6BEL - chains T and A of the 4 polymer chains in the assembly; structure by X-ray diffraction, 1.90 A resolution.

== Chain T ==
Molecule: Template Strand
Sequence (16 nucleotides; each row starts with the number of its first residue):
     1 CCGACGTCGC ATCAGC

== Chain A ==
Protein: DNA polymerase beta
Organism: Homo sapiens
Notes: EC 2.7.7.7, 4.2.99.-
UniProt: P06746 (DPOLB_HUMAN); residues 1-335 here = UniProt positions 1-335
Sequence (335 residues; numbered 1 to 335; the number before each row is that of its first residue):
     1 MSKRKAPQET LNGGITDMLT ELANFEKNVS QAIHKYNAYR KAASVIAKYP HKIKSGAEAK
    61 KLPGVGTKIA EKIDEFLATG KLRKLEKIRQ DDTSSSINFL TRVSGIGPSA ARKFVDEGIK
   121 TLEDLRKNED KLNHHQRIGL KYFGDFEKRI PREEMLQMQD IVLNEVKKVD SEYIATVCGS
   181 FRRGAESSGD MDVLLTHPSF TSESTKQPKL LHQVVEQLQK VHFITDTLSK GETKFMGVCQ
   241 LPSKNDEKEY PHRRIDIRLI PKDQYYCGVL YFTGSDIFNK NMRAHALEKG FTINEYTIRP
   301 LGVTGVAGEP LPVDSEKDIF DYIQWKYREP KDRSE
Not modelled in the structure: 1-9
Bound ions: Na+ site 1: Lys60, Leu62, Val65 (shared with 1 residue of chain D); Na+ site 2: Thr101, Val103, Ile106 (shared with 1 residue of chain P); Na+ site 3: Asp190, Asp192, Asp256 (together with F3C); Mg2+: Asp190, Asp192 (together with F3C)
Ligand contacts:
  - 2'-deoxycytidine-5'-monophosphate (DC): Ile174, Ala175, Thr176, Leu194, Thr196, Lys262, Tyr265, Tyr266
  - F3C (2'-deoxy-5'-O-[(R)-{[(R)-[(R)-fluoro(phosphono)methyl](hydroxy)phosphoryl]oxy}(hydroxy)phosphoryl]cytidine): Arg149, Gly179, Ser180, Arg183, Ser188, Gly189, Asp190, Asp192, Tyr271, Phe272, Thr273, Gly274, Ser275, Asp276, Asn279
Curated features (UniProtKB/Swiss-Prot):
  - region: Arg183 to Asp192 (DNA-binding)
  - active site: Lys72 (Nucleophile)
  - binding site (K(+)): Lys60, Leu62, Val65, Thr101, Val103, Ile106
  - binding site (Na(+)): Lys60, Leu62, Val65, Thr101, Val103, Ile106
  - binding site (dATP): Arg149, Ser180, Arg183, Gly189, Asp190
  - binding site (dCTP): Arg149, Ser180, Arg183, Gly189, Asp190
  - binding site (dGTP): Arg149, Ser180, Arg183, Gly189, Asp190, Asp192
  - binding site (dTTP): Arg149, Ser180, Arg183, Gly189, Asp190
  - binding site (Mg(2+)): Asp190, Asp192, Asp256
  - modified residue: Lys72 (N6-acetyllysine), Arg83 (Omega-N-methylarginine), Arg152 (Omega-N-methylarginine)
  - cross-link (Glycyl lysine isopeptide (Lys-Gly)): Lys41 (interchain with G-Cter in ubiquitin), Lys61 (interchain with G-Cter in ubiquitin), Lys81 (interchain with G-Cter in ubiquitin)
  - natural variant: Leu22 (L22P: Found in a gastric cancer sample; uncertain significance), Tyr39 (Y39C: Found in a gastric cancer sample; uncertain significance), Gly118 (G118V: Decreased DNA-directed DNA polymerase activity), Arg137 (R137Q: Decreased function in base-excision repair), Arg149 (R149I: Decreased DNA-directed DNA polymerase activity), Asp160 (D160N: Found in a gastric cancer sample; uncertain significance), Cys239 (C239R: Found in a gastric cancer sample; uncertain significance), Lys289 (K289M: Found in a colon cancer sample; uncertain significance), Asn294 (N294D: Found in a gastric cancer sample; uncertain significance), Glu295 (E295K: Found in a gastric cancer sample; uncertain significance)
  - mutagenesis: Phe25 (F25W: No effect on 5'-dRP lyase activity. Decreased ssDNA binding), His34 (H34G: Decreased 5'-dRP lyase activity. Decreased ssDNA binding), Lys35 (K35A: Decreased 5'-dRP lyase activity. Decreased ssDNA binding. Loss of 5'-dRP lyase activity; when associated with A-68 and A-72. Decreased ssDNA binding; when associated with A-68 and A-72 ...), Tyr39 (Y39F: No effect on 5'-dRP lyase activity; Y39Q: Abolishes DNA polymerase and 5'-dRP lyase activity), Lys41 (K41R: Abolishes ubiquitination; when associated with R-61 and R-81), Lys60 (K60A: Decreased 5'-dRP lyase activity. Decreased ssDNA binding), Lys61 (K61R: Abolishes ubiquitination; when associated with R-41 and R-81), Lys68 (K68A: No effect on 5'-dRP lyase activity. Decreased ssDNA binding. Loss of 5'-dRP lyase activity; when associated with A-35 and A-72. Decreased ssDNA binding; when associated with A-35 and A-72 ...), Glu71 (E71Q: No effect on 5'-dRP lyase activity. No effect on structure shown by circular dichroism. No effect on ssDNA binding), Lys72 (K72A: Severely reduced 5'-dRP lyase activity. Does not affect ssDNA binding. Loss of 5'-dRP lyase activity; when associated with A-35 and A-68. Decreased ssDNA binding ...), Glu75 (E75A: Slightly decreased 5'-dRP lyase activity. Decreased ssDNA binding. No effect on structure shown by circular dichroism), Lys81 (K81R: Abolishes ubiquitination; when associated with R-41 and R-61), 5 further mutagenesis entries in UniProt
What the authors report for this chain:
  - binding site for F3C: Arg149, Ser180, Arg183

== How chain T and chain A interact ==
Residue-residue contacts - 29 pairs, chain T then chain A:
  DC5(T) - His34(A)  stacking on the base
  DC5(T) - Leu287(A)  phosphate contact
  DG6(T) - Asn279(A)  base contact
  DG6(T) - Lys280(A)  base contact
  DG6(T) - Arg283(A)  hydrogen bond to the base
  DG6(T) - Ala284(A)  sugar contact
  DG6(T) - Leu287(A)  phosphate contact
  DT7(T) - Arg283(A)  hydrogen bond to the sugar
  DT7(T) - Leu287(A)  phosphate contact
  DT7(T) - Thr292(A)  hydrogen bond to the phosphate
  DT7(T) - Ile293(A)  sugar contact
  DT7(T) - Asn294(A)  phosphate contact
  DC8(T) - Asn294(A)  hydrogen bond to the phosphate
  DC8(T) - Glu295(A)  sugar contact
  DC8(T) - Tyr296(A)  phosphate contact
  DC8(T) - Arg299(A)  salt bridge to the phosphate
  DG9(T) - Thr233(A)  phosphate contact
  DG9(T) - Lys234(A)  sugar contact
  DG9(T) - Arg258(A)  sugar contact
  DG9(T) - Tyr296(A)  hydrogen bond to the phosphate
  DC10(T) - Ser229(A)  phosphate contact
  DC10(T) - Lys230(A)  hydrogen bond to the phosphate
  DC10(T) - Gly231(A)  phosphate contact
  DC10(T) - Glu232(A)  hydrogen bond to the phosphate
  DC10(T) - Thr233(A)  hydrogen bond to the phosphate
  DC10(T) - Lys234(A)  hydrogen bond to the phosphate
  DA11(T) - Ser229(A)  sugar contact
  DA11(T) - Lys230(A)  hydrogen bond to the phosphate
  DT12(T) - Asn133(A)  phosphate contact
Also at the interface, not in a pair above, chain A (22 interface residues in all): Asn37, Tyr271

== Summary ==
8 residues of chain T face 22 of chain A across their interface, with 10 hydrogen bonds, 1 salt bridge and 1
aromatic stacking contact. Polar pairs include DG6(T)-Arg283(A), DT7(T)-Arg283(A) and DT7(T)-Thr292(A). Chain
A binds compound F3C and 2'-deoxycytidine-5'-monophosphate. From the paper: a binding site for F3C at
Arg149(A), Ser180(A) and Arg183(A).
Chain T is Template Strand and chain A is DNA polymerase beta (Homo sapiens); the structure, Ternary complex
crystal structure of DNA polymerase Beta with R-isomer of beta-gamma-CHF-dCTP, was determined by X-ray
diffraction together with 6BEM, 6CR3, 6CR4, 6CR5, 6CR6, 6CR7 and 20 further entries from the same study.
